Entry 3EIQ (X-ray diffraction, 3.50 A resolution); this record covers chains C and D of the 3 polymer chains in the assembly.

== Chain C ==
Protein: Programmed cell death protein 4
Source organism: Mus musculus
UniProtKB: Q61823 (PDCD4_MOUSE); residue numbers follow UniProt; this construct covers 120-469
Amino-acid sequence (358 residues; row label = number of the first residue in the row):
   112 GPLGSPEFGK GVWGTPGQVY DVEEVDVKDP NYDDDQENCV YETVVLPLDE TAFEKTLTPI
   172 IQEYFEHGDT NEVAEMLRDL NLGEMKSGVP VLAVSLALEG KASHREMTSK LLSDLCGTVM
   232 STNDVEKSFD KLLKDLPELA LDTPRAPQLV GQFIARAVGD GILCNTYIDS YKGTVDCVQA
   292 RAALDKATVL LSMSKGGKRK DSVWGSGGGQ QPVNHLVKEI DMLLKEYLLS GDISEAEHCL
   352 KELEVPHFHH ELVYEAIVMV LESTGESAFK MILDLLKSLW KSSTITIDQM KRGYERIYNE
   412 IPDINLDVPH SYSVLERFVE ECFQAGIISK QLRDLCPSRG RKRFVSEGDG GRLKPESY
Disordered / not traced: 112-160, 284-286, 305-313, 451-469
Sequence notes: expression tag (112-119)
UniProt features mapped onto this chain:
  - motif: Pro448 to Arg454 (Nuclear localization signal)
  - modified residue: Tyr152 (Phosphotyrosine), Ser313 (Phosphoserine), Ser317 (Phosphoserine), Ser457 (Phosphoserine)
  - mutagenesis: Asp414 (D414A: Strongly reduced interaction with EIF4A1), Asp418 (D418A: Strongly reduced interaction with EIF4A1), Ser457 (S457A/D: No effect on interaction with EIF4A1)
What the authors report for this chain:
  - mutagenesis - D253A: abolished binding to compete with eIF4Gc
  - mutagenesis - P420A (Kd of 10 uM): decreased binding to eIF4Gc
  - mutagenesis - D190A: unchanged binding to eIF4Gc
  - mutagenesis - D190A, R403A: unchanged binding to eIF4A

== Chain D ==
Protein: Eukaryotic initiation factor 4A-I
Source organism: Homo sapiens
Notes: EC 3.6.1.-
UniProtKB: P60842 (IF4A1_HUMAN); residue numbers follow UniProt; this construct covers 1-406
Amino-acid sequence (414 residues; each row starts with the number of its first residue; numbers below 1 keep their minus sign (Gly-7 is residue -7)):
    -7 GPLGSPEFMS ASQDSRSRDN GPDGMEPEGV IESNWNEIVD SFDDMNLSES LLRGIYAYGF
    53 EKPSAIQQRA ILPCIKGYDV IAQAQSGTGK TATFAISILQ QIELDLKATQ ALVLAPTREL
   113 AQQIQKVVMA LGDYMGASCH ACIGGTNVRA EVQKLQMEAP HIIVGTPGRV FDMLNRRYLS
   173 PKYIKMFVLD EADEMLSRGF KDQIYDIFQK LNSNTQVVLL SATMPSDVLE VTKKFMRDPI
   233 RILVKKEELT LEGIRQFYIN VEREEWKLDT LCDLYETLTI TQAVIFINTR RKVDWLTEKM
   293 HARDFTVSAM HGDMDQKERD VIMREFRSGS SRVLITTDLL ARGIDVQQVS LVINYDLPTN
   353 RENYIHRIGR GGRFGRKGVA INMVTEEDKR TLRDIETFYN TSIEEMPLNV ADLI
Disordered / not traced: -7 to 21, 303-304, 319-324, 401-406
Sequence notes: expression tag (-7 to 0)
UniProt features mapped onto this chain:
  - motif: Asp32 to Gln60 (Q motif), Asp182 to Asp185 (DEAD box)
  - binding site (ATP): Ala76 to Thr83
  - modified residue: Ser2 (N-acetylserine), Ser4 (Phosphoserine), Lys118 (N6-acetyllysine), Thr158 (Phosphothreonine), Lys174 (N6-acetyllysine), Lys193 (N6-acetyllysine), Lys238 (N6-acetyllysine)
  - cross-link (Glycyl lysine isopeptide (Lys-Gly)): Lys146 (interchain with G-Cter in SUMO2), Lys225 (interchain with G-Cter in SUMO2), Lys238 (interchain with G-Cter in SUMO2), Lys309 (interchain with G-Cter in SUMO2), Lys369 (interchain with G-Cter in SUMO2), Lys381 (interchain with G-Cter in SUMO2)

== Chain C / chain D interface ==
Pairs across the interface (41; chain C residue first):
  Lys297(C) - Glu290(D)  salt bridge
  Val300(C) - Glu290(D)
  Val300(C) - Ala294(D)  hydrophobic
  Leu301(C) - Glu290(D)
  Ser303(C) - His293(D)  hydrogen bond (backbone-side chain)
  Met304(C) - Thr289(D)
  Met304(C) - Glu290(D)
  Met304(C) - His293(D)
  Met333(C) - Arg282(D)
  Lys336(C) - Glu111(D)  salt bridge
  Glu337(C) - Thr281(D)
  Glu337(C) - Arg282(D)  salt bridge
  Leu340(C) - Thr351(D)  hydrogen bond (backbone-side chain)
  Ser341(C) - Asn280(D)
  Ser341(C) - Thr281(D)
  Ser341(C) - Thr351(D)
  Glu346(C) - Thr281(D)
  Glu346(C) - Arg283(D)  salt bridge
  His349(C) - Arg283(D)  hydrogen bond
  Glu353(C) - Arg283(D)  salt bridge
  Glu373(C) - Arg110(D)  salt bridge
  Glu373(C) - Arg190(D)  hydrogen bond (backbone-side chain)
  Asp414(C) - Gly137(D)
  Asp414(C) - Arg161(D)  salt bridge
  Ile415(C) - Arg110(D)
  Leu417(C) - Thr158(D)
  Leu417(C) - Gly160(D)
  Leu417(C) - Arg161(D)  hydrogen bond (backbone-backbone)
  Leu417(C) - Asp164(D)
  Leu417(C) - Phe192(D)
  Asp418(C) - Arg110(D)  salt bridge
  Asp418(C) - Thr158(D)  hydrogen bond
  Asp418(C) - Arg161(D)  salt bridge
  Asp418(C) - Arg190(D)  hydrogen bond (backbone-side chain)
  Asp418(C) - Phe192(D)
  Val419(C) - Arg190(D)
  Pro420(C) - Arg190(D)
  Pro420(C) - Gly191(D)
  Pro420(C) - Phe192(D)
  His421(C) - Arg190(D)  hydrogen bond (side chain-backbone)
  His421(C) - Gly191(D)
Interface residues without a listed pair, chain C (28 interface residues in all): Glu330, Leu334, Leu339, Gly342, Val369, Ser374, Glu411
Interface residues without a listed pair, chain D (26 interface residues in all): Pro108, Gly136, Thr138, Val140, Thr329, Asp330, Asn355
The authors on this interface:
  - residue pairs: Asp414(C)-Arg161(D) (salt bridge), Asp418(C)-Arg110(D) (salt bridge)

== Overview ==
28 residues of chain C face 26 of chain D across their interface; the contacts include 8 hydrogen bonds and 9
salt bridges. Polar contacts include Lys297(C)-Glu290(D), Lys336(C)-Glu111(D) and Glu337(C)-Arg282(D). The
authors report salt bridges between Asp414(C) and Arg161(D) and Asp418(C) and Arg110(D). The paper reports
that D253A of chain C abolishes binding to compete with eIF4Gc; P420A of chain C reduces binding to eIF4Gc; 4
substitutions were tested in all.
Chain C is Programmed cell death protein 4 (Mus musculus) and chain D is Eukaryotic initiation factor 4A-I
(Homo sapiens); the structure, Crystal structure of Pdcd4-eIF4A, was determined by X-ray diffraction together
with 3EIJ from the same study.
